Entry 6JR1 (X-ray diffraction, 2.40 A resolution); this record covers chains D and J of the 10 polymer chains in the assembly.

== Chain D ==
Name: Histone H2B type 1-J
Source organism: Homo sapiens
UniProt: P06899 (H2B1J_HUMAN); residues 0-125 here correspond to UniProt positions 1-126 (UniProt number = residue number + 1)
Amino-acid sequence (129 residues; row label = number of the first residue in the row; numbers below 1 keep their minus sign (Gly-3 is residue -3)):
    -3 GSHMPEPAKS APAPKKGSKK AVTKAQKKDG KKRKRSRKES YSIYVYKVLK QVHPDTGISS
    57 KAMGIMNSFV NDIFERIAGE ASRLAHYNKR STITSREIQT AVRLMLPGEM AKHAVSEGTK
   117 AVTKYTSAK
Disordered / not traced: -3 to 31, 125
Construct notes: expression tag (-3 to -1); engineered mutation Mse101 (Leu102 in P06899), Mse106 (Leu107 in P06899)
Modified positions: Mse0, Mse101, Mse106 (selenomethionine); Mse59, Mse62 (selenomethionine; parent Met)
Swiss-Prot annotation at these positions:
  - modified residue: Pro1 (N-acetylproline), Glu2 (ADP-ribosyl glutamic acid), Lys5 (N6-(2-hydroxyisobutyryl)lysine), Ser6 (ADP-ribosylserine), Lys11 (N6-(beta-hydroxybutyryl)lysine), Lys12 (N6-(2-hydroxyisobutyryl)lysine), Ser14 (Phosphoserine), Lys15 (N6-acetyllysine), Lys16 (N6-(beta-hydroxybutyryl)lysine), Lys20 (N6-(2-hydroxyisobutyryl)lysine), Lys23 (N6-(2-hydroxyisobutyryl)lysine), Lys24 (N6-(2-hydroxyisobutyryl)lysine), Lys34 (N6-(2-hydroxyisobutyryl)lysine), Glu35 (PolyADP-ribosyl glutamic acid), Ser36 (Phosphoserine), Lys43 (N6-(2-hydroxyisobutyryl)lysine), Lys46 (N6-(2-hydroxyisobutyryl)lysine), Lys57 (N6,N6-dimethyllysine), Arg79 (Dimethylated arginine), Lys85 (N6,N6,N6-trimethyllysine) and 6 more in UniProt
  - glycosylation: Ser112 (O-linked (GlcNAc) serine)
  - cross-link (Glycyl lysine isopeptide (Lys-Gly)): Lys5 (interchain with G-Cter in SUMO2), Lys20 (interchain with G-Cter in SUMO2), Lys34 (interchain with G-Cter in ubiquitin), Lys120 (interchain with G-Cter in ubiquitin)
Bound ions: Mn2+: Val48 (shared with 1 residue of chain E)

== Chain J ==
Molecule: 146-nt DNA strand
Source organism: Homo sapiens
Sequence (146 nucleotides; each row starts with the number of its first residue):
   147 ATCAATATCC ACCTGCAGAT TCTACCAAAA GTGTATTTGG AAACTGCTCC ATCAAAAGGC
   207 ATGTTCAGCT GAATTCAGCT GAACATGCCT TTTGATGGAG CAGTTTCCAA ATACACTTTT
   267 GGTAGAATCT GCAGGTGGAT ATTGAT
Bound ions: Mn2+ site 1: DG185, DG186; Mn2+ site 2 near DG217 (its only coordinating residue here); Mn2+ site 3 near DG267 (its only coordinating residue here); Mn2+ site 4 near DG280 (its only coordinating residue here)

== How chain D and chain J interact ==
Pairs across the interface (10; chain D residue first):
  Ser32(D) - DA270(J)  sugar contact
  Arg33(D) - DT269(J)  sugar contact
  Arg33(D) - DA270(J)  phosphate contact
  Lys34(D) - DT269(J)  phosphate contact
  Lys34(D) - DA270(J)  hydrogen bond to the phosphate
  Glu35(D) - DT269(J)  phosphate contact
  Ser36(D) - DT269(J)  hydrogen bond to the phosphate
  Ile39(D) - DG268(J)  phosphate contact
  Ile39(D) - DT269(J)  phosphate contact
  Tyr40(D) - DG268(J)  hydrogen bond to the phosphate
Also at the interface, not in a pair above, chain D (8 interface residues in all): Thr88
Also at the interface, not in a pair above, chain J (4 interface residues in all): DT258

== Overview ==
Chain D and chain J form an interface of 8 and 4 residues respectively; the contacts include 3 hydrogen bonds.
Polar contacts include Lys34(D)-DA270(J), Ser36(D)-DT269(J) and Tyr40(D)-DG268(J). DG185(J) and DG186(J) form
the Mn2+ site 1.
Chain D is Histone H2B type 1-J and chain J is a 146-nt DNA strand, both from Homo sapiens; the structure,
Crystal structure of the human nucleosome phased with 16 selenium atoms, was determined by X-ray diffraction
(same publication as 6JR0).
